PDB entry 5YOJ | X-ray diffraction, 1.50 A resolution | chains A and B

[Chain A (and B)]
Name: A17 HIV-1 protease
Source organism: Human immunodeficiency virus 1
Notes: EC 3.4.23.16; chain B of this document is another copy of the same molecule, construct and numbering; everything in this record applies to it too
Amino-acid sequence (100 residues; numbered 0 to 99; the number before each row is that of its first residue; numbering starts at 0):
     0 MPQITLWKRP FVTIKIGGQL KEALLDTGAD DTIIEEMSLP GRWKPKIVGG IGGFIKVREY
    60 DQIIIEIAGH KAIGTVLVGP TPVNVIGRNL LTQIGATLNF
Not modelled in the structure: 0
Residues lining bound ligands: kni-1657 (8Z0; (4R)-N-[(2,6-dimethylphenyl)methyl]-3-[(2S,3S)-3-[[(2S)-2-[(7-methoxy-1-benzofuran-2-yl)carbonylamino]-2-[(3R)-oxolan-3 -yl]ethanoyl]amino]-2-oxidanyl-4-phenyl-butanoyl]-5,5-dimethyl-1,3-thiazolidine-4-carboxamide): Arg8, Leu23, Asp25, Gly27, Ala28, Asp29, Asp30, Thr31, Ile32, Val47, Gly48, Gly49, Ile50, Phe53, Leu76, Pro81, Val82, Val84

[Chain A / chain B interface]
Pairs across the interface - 99 pairs, chain A then chain B:
  Pro1(A) with Leu97(B); Asn98(B); Phe99(B), hydrogen bond (backbone-backbone)
  Gln2(A) with Thr96(B); Leu97(B); Asn98(B), hydrogen bond
  Ile3(A) with Thr96(B); Leu97(B), hydrogen bond (backbone-backbone); Phe99(B), hydrophobic
  Leu5(A) with Arg87(B), hydrogen bond (backbone-side chain); Leu90(B), hydrophobic; Thr91(B); Ala95(B)
  Trp6(A) with Arg87(B), hydrogen bond (backbone-side chain); Thr91(B)
  Lys7(A) with Arg87(B)
  Arg8(A) with Asp29(B), salt bridge; Arg87(B)
  Pro9(A) with Thr26(B); Arg87(B)
  Leu23(A) with Gly27(B)
  Leu24(A) with Thr26(B), hydrogen bond (backbone-side chain); Leu97(B), hydrophobic; Phe99(B), hydrophobic
  Asp25(A) with Asp25(B); Thr26(B); Gly27(B), hydrogen bond (side chain-backbone)
  Thr26(A) with Leu5(B); Pro9(B); Leu24(B), hydrogen bond (side chain-backbone); Asp25(B); Thr26(B), hydrogen bond (side chain-backbone); Leu97(B)
  Gly27(A) with Leu23(B); Asp25(B), hydrogen bond (backbone-side chain)
  Asp29(A) with Arg8(B), salt bridge
  Gly48(A) with Ile50(B)
  Gly49(A) with Ile50(B); Pro81(B)
  Ile50(A) with Gly48(B); Gly49(B); Ile50(B), hydrogen bond (backbone-backbone); Gly51(B), hydrogen bond (backbone-backbone); Gly52(B); Ile54(B), hydrophobic; Thr80(B); Pro81(B)
  Gly51(A) with Ile50(B), hydrogen bond (backbone-backbone); Gly51(B); Gly52(B), hydrogen bond (backbone-backbone); Ile54(B)
  Gly52(A) with Ile50(B); Gly51(B)
  Ile54(A) with Ile50(B); Gly51(B)
  His69(A) with Phe99(B)
  Thr80(A) with Ile50(B)
  Pro81(A) with Gly49(B); Ile50(B)
  Arg87(A) with Leu5(B), hydrogen bond (side chain-backbone); Trp6(B), hydrogen bond (side chain-backbone); Lys7(B); Arg8(B); Pro9(B)
  Leu90(A) with Leu5(B), hydrophobic
  Thr91(A) with Leu5(B); Trp6(B)
  Gln92(A) with Trp6(B)
  Ile93(A) with Phe99(B)
  Gly94(A) with Asn98(B); Phe99(B)
  Ala95(A) with Leu5(B); Asn98(B); Phe99(B), hydrophobic
  Thr96(A) with Gln2(B), hydrogen bond; Ile3(B); Thr96(B); Leu97(B); Asn98(B), hydrogen bond (backbone-backbone)
  Leu97(A) with Pro1(B); Gln2(B); Ile3(B), hydrogen bond (backbone-backbone); Leu24(B), hydrophobic; Thr26(B); Thr96(B); Leu97(B), hydrophobic
  Asn98(A) with Pro1(B); Gln2(B), hydrogen bond; Gly94(B); Ala95(B); Thr96(B), hydrogen bond (backbone-backbone); Asn98(B), hydrogen bond
  Phe99(A) with Pro1(B), hydrogen bond (backbone-backbone); Ile3(B), hydrophobic; Leu24(B), hydrophobic; His69(B); Ile93(B); Gly94(B); Ala95(B), hydrophobic
Interface residues without a listed pair, chain A (39 interface residues in all): Thr4, Ile32, Val47, Phe53, Ala67
Interface residues without a listed pair, chain B (40 interface residues in all): Thr4, Ile32, Val47, Phe53, Ile66, Ala67, Pro79

[Summary]
Chain A and chain B form an interface of 39 and 40 residues respectively, with 23 hydrogen bonds and 2 salt
bridges. Polar pairs include Arg8(A)-Asp29(B), Gln2(A)-Asn98(B) and Leu5(A)-Arg87(B). Chain A binds kni-1657.
Both chains are A17 HIV-1 protease (Human immunodeficiency virus 1). Entry 5YOJ (Structure of A17 HIV-1
Protease in Complex with Inhibitor KNI-1657) was determined by X-ray diffraction, deposited together with
5YOK.
